PDB entry 4EIQ | X-ray diffraction, 2.76 A resolution | chain A

Chain A:
Name: Putative FAD-monooxygenase
Source organism: Lechevalieria aerocolonigenes
UniProt: Q8KI25 (Q8KI25_NOCAE); numbering as in UniProt (aligned over 1-529)
Chain sequence (549 residues; numbered -19 to 529; the number before each row is that of its first residue; numbers below 1 keep their minus sign (Met-19 is residue -19)):
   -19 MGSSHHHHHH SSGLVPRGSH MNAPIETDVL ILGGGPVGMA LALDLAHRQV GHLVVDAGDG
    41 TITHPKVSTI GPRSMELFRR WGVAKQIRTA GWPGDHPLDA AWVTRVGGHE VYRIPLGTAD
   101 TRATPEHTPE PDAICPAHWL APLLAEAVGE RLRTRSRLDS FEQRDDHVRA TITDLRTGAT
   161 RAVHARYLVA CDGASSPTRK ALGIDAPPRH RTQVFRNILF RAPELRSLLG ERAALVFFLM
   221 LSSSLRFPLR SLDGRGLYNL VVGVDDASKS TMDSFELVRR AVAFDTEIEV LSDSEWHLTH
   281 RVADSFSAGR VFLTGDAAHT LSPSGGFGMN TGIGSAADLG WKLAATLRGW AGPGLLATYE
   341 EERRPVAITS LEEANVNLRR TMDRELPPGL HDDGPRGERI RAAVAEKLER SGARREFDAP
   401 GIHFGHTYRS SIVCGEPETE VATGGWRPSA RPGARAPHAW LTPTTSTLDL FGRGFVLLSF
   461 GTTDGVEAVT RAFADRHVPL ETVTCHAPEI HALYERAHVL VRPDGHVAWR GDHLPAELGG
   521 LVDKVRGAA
Disordered / not traced: -19 to 1, 40-41, 248-251, 418-425
Differences from the reference sequence: expression tag (-19 to 0); engineered mutation Asp36 (Glu in Q8KI25), Ala37 (Gln in Q8KI25), Gly38 (Thr in Q8KI25), Lys46 (Arg in Q8KI25), Ser48 (Gly in Q8KI25), Ala117 (Gln in Q8KI25), Val216 (Phe in Q8KI25), Ser231 (Ala in Q8KI25), Asn239 (Arg in Q8KI25), Val241 (Thr in Q8KI25)
Residues lining bound ligands: KCT ((5S)-7-oxo-6,7,12,13-tetrahydro-5H-indolo[2,3-a]pyrrolo[3,4-c]carbazole-5-carboxylic acid): Pro45, Lys46, Val47, Ser48, Thr49, Phe195, Phe218, Phe227, Pro228, Arg230, Val241, Trp276, Pro303, Ser304, Gly305, Gly306, Leu358, Glu396, Phe397
What the authors report for this chain:
  - conformationally variable residues (loop rearrangement, side-chain flip): Asp39 to Lys46, Pro45 to Ser48, Arg230
  - contacts within the chain: Pro45-Trp276

Summary:
Chain A binds compound KCT. The paper reports conformational variability at Asp39, Pro45 and Arg230; contacts
within the chain involving Pro45 and Trp276.
Chain A is Putative FAD-monooxygenase (Lechevalieria aerocolonigenes); the structure, Chromopyrrolic
acid-soaked RebC-10x with bound 7-carboxy-K252c, was determined by X-ray diffraction (same publication as
4EIP).
